PDB entry 7IA8 | X-ray diffraction, 2.13 A resolution | chains A and B

== Chain A ==
Molecule: Serine protease subunit NS2B
Organism: Zika virus
Reference sequence: Q32ZE1 (POLG_ZIKV); residues 46-89 here correspond to UniProt positions 1414-1457 (UniProt number = residue number + 1368)
Amino-acid sequence (46 residues; numbered 44 to 89; the number before each row is that of its first residue):
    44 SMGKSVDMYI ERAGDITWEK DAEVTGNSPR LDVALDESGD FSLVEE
Not modelled in the structure: 44-49, 89
Sequence notes: expression tag (44-45)
Ligand contacts: A1B8V (N-(2,3-dihydro-1H-isoindol-5-yl)-2-methyl-2H-indazole-4-carboxamide): Ser-81, Gly-82, Asp-83

== Chain B ==
Molecule: Serine protease NS3
Organism: Zika virus
Notes: EC 3.4.21.91, 3.6.1.15, 3.6.4.13
Reference sequence: Q32ZE1 (POLG_ZIKV); residues 11-177 here correspond to UniProt positions 1509-1675 (UniProt number = residue number + 1498)
Amino-acid sequence (168 residues; row label = number of the first residue in the row):
    10 MKEVKKGETT DGVYRVMTRR LLGSTQVGVG VMQEGVFHTM WHVTKGAALR SGEGRLDPYW
    70 GDVKQDLVSY CGPWKLDAAW DGLSEVQLLA VPPGERAKNI QTLPGIFKTK DGDIGAVALD
   130 YPAGTSGSPI LDKCGRVIGL YGNGVVIKNG SYVSAITQGK REEETPVE
Not modelled in the structure: 10-15, 172-177
Sequence notes: initiating methionine (10); conflict Lys-107 (Arg1605 in Q32ZE1)
Ligand contacts: A1B8V (N-(2,3-dihydro-1H-isoindol-5-yl)-2-methyl-2H-indazole-4-carboxamide): His-51, Asp-75, Tyr-130, Pro-131, Ala-132, Ser-135, Tyr-150, Gly-151, Asn-152, Val-155, Tyr-161
Curated features (UniProtKB/Swiss-Prot):
  - active site (Charge relay system): His-51, Asp-75, Ser-135

== Chain A / chain B interface ==
Contacting residue pairs (95; chain A residue first):
  Asp-50(A) / Arg-28(B)
  Asp-50(A) / Arg-59(B)  salt bridge
  Met-51(A) / Met-26(B)
  Met-51(A) / Val-36(B)  hydrophobic
  Met-51(A) / Val-52(B)
  Met-51(A) / Thr-53(B)
  Met-51(A) / Leu-58(B)
  Met-51(A) / Arg-59(B)  hydrogen bond (backbone-backbone)
  Tyr-52(A) / Arg-24(B)
  Tyr-52(A) / Val-25(B)
  Tyr-52(A) / Met-26(B)  hydrogen bond (backbone-backbone)
  Tyr-52(A) / Arg-28(B)  hydrogen bond
  Tyr-52(A) / Ser-33(B)  hydrogen bond
  Tyr-52(A) / Arg-59(B)
  Ile-53(A) / Tyr-23(B)  hydrophobic
  Ile-53(A) / Arg-24(B)
  Ile-53(A) / Met-41(B)  hydrophobic
  Ile-53(A) / Phe-46(B)  hydrophobic
  Ile-53(A) / Arg-59(B)  hydrogen bond (backbone-backbone)
  Ile-53(A) / Ser-60(B)
  Ile-53(A) / Leu-65(B)  hydrophobic
  Glu-54(A) / Tyr-23(B)
  Glu-54(A) / Arg-24(B)  hydrogen bond (backbone-backbone)
  Arg-55(A) / Glu-17(B)
  Arg-55(A) / Asp-20(B)  hydrogen bond (side chain-backbone)
  Arg-55(A) / Gly-21(B)
  Arg-55(A) / Val-22(B)
  Arg-55(A) / Tyr-23(B)
  Ala-56(A) / Val-22(B)  hydrogen bond (backbone-backbone)
  Ala-56(A) / Tyr-23(B)
  Ala-56(A) / Val-100(B)  hydrophobic
  Ala-56(A) / Ala-106(B)
  Gly-57(A) / Gly-21(B)
  Gly-57(A) / Val-22(B)  hydrogen bond (backbone-backbone)
  Asp-58(A) / Leu-98(B)
  Ile-59(A) / Gly-21(B)
  Ile-59(A) / Val-22(B)
  Ile-59(A) / Val-40(B)  hydrophobic
  Ile-59(A) / Leu-98(B)  hydrophobic
  Ile-59(A) / Leu-140(B)  hydrophobic
  Ile-59(A) / Gly-144(B)
  Thr-60(A) / Asn-108(B)  hydrogen bond (backbone-side chain)
  Thr-60(A) / Leu-140(B)
  Trp-61(A) / Glu-94(B)
  Trp-61(A) / Val-95(B)
  Trp-61(A) / Gln-96(B)
  Trp-61(A) / Gln-110(B)
  Trp-61(A) / Leu-140(B)
  Trp-61(A) / Asp-141(B)
  Trp-61(A) / Lys-142(B)
  Glu-62(A) / Gln-96(B)  hydrogen bond (backbone-side chain)
  Glu-62(A) / Asn-108(B)
  Ala-65(A) / Gln-96(B)
  Ala-65(A) / Asn-108(B)
  Glu-66(A) / Ile-109(B)
  Glu-66(A) / Gln-110(B)  hydrogen bond (backbone-backbone)
  Val-67(A) / Glu-94(B)
  Val-67(A) / Gln-110(B)
  Thr-68(A) / Ile-109(B)
  Thr-68(A) / Gln-110(B)  hydrogen bond (backbone-backbone)
  Thr-68(A) / Thr-111(B)  hydrogen bond (backbone-side chain)
  Thr-68(A) / Leu-128(B)
  Gly-69(A) / Thr-111(B)
  Gly-69(A) / Ala-127(B)
  Asn-70(A) / Leu-112(B)
  Asn-70(A) / Ala-127(B)
  Ser-71(A) / Leu-112(B)  hydrogen bond (side chain-backbone)
  Ser-71(A) / Pro-113(B)
  Ser-71(A) / Gly-114(B)
  Pro-72(A) / Gly-114(B)
  Pro-72(A) / Ile-115(B)  hydrogen bond (backbone-backbone)
  Pro-72(A) / Ala-127(B)
  Arg-73(A) / Ile-115(B)
  Leu-74(A) / Ile-115(B)  hydrogen bond (backbone-backbone)
  Leu-74(A) / Phe-116(B)
  Leu-74(A) / Lys-117(B)  hydrogen bond (backbone-backbone)
  Leu-74(A) / Ile-156(B)  hydrophobic
  Asp-75(A) / Lys-117(B)
  Val-76(A) / Phe-116(B)  hydrophobic
  Val-76(A) / Lys-117(B)  hydrogen bond (backbone-backbone)
  Val-76(A) / Thr-118(B)
  Leu-78(A) / Lys-73(B)
  Asp-79(A) / Lys-73(B)
  Glu-80(A) / Lys-73(B)
  Ser-81(A) / Val-72(B)
  Gly-82(A) / Val-72(B)
  Gly-82(A) / Lys-73(B)
  Gly-82(A) / Asn-152(B)  hydrogen bond (backbone-side chain)
  Phe-84(A) / Phe-116(B)  hydrophobic
  Phe-84(A) / Ile-123(B)  hydrophobic
  Phe-84(A) / Asn-152(B)
  Phe-84(A) / Gly-153(B)
  Ser-85(A) / Val-154(B)
  Leu-86(A) / Val-154(B)  hydrophobic
  Leu-86(A) / Val-155(B)
Also at the interface, not in a pair above, chain B (58 interface residues in all): Thr-19, Thr-27, Ala-57, Pro-138, Val-146, Val-162, Ala-164

== Summary ==
33 residues of chain A and 58 residues of chain B are in contact, with 20 hydrogen bonds and 1 salt bridge.
Among the polar pairs are Asp-50(A)/Arg-59(B), Tyr-52(A)/Arg-28(B) and Tyr-52(A)/Ser-33(B). Compound A1B8V is
bound between chain A and chain B.
Here chain A is Serine protease subunit NS2B and chain B is Serine protease NS3, both from Zika virus. Entry
7IA8 (Group deposition of ZIKV NS2B-NS3 protease in complex with inhibitors from ASAP Discovery Consortium --
Crystal ...) was determined by X-ray diffraction.
